5LNS - chains A and D of the 4 polymer chains in the assembly; structure by X-ray diffraction, 1.91 A resolution.

[Chain A (and D)]
Molecule: Pyridoxal 5'-phosphate synthase subunit PDX1.3
From: Arabidopsis thaliana
Notes: EC 4.3.3.6; fragment: PLP synthase subunit Pdx1.3; chain D of this document is another copy of the same molecule, construct and numbering; everything in this record applies to it too
Reference sequence: Q8L940 (PDX13_ARATH); residues 2-310 here correspond to UniProt positions 1-309 (UniProt number = residue number - 1)
Chain sequence (316 residues; each row starts with the number of its first residue):
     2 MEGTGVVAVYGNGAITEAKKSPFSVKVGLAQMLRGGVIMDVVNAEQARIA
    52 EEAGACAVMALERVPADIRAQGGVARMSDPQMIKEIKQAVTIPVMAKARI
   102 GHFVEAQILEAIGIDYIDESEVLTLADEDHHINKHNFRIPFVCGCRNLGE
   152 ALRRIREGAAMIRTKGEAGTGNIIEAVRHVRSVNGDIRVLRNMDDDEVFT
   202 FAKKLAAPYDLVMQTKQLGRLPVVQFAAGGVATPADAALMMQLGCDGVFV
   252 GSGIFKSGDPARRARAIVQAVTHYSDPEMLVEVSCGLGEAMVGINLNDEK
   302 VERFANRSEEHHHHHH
Disordered / not traced: 2-21, 297-317 (chain D: 2-21, 295-317)
Covalent attachments: ribulose-5-phosphate (5RP) linked to K98
Sequence notes: expression tag (311-317)
Ligand contacts: ribulose-5-phosphate (5RP): D41, M60, P66, D119, S121, V123, R164, E168, A169, G170, T171, A229, G230, G231, V232, F250, V251, G252, S253
Swiss-Prot annotation at these positions:
  - active site: K98 (Schiff-base intermediate with D-ribose 5-phosphate)
  - binding site (D-ribose 5-phosphate): D41, G170, G231, G252, S253
  - binding site (D-glyceraldehyde 3-phosphate): R182
  - modified residue: M2 (N-acetylmethionine)
What the authors report for this chain:
  - binding site for ribulose-5-phosphate: K98
  - catalytic residues: K98

[How chain A and chain D interact]
Residue-residue contacts - 25 pairs, chain A then chain D:
  D130(A) with T201(D), hydrogen bond (backbone-side chain)
  H131(A) with E198(D); T201(D), hydrogen bond
  N134(A) with D197(D), hydrogen bond; F200(D)
  N137(A) with D197(D)
  R154(A) with K204(D)
  R157(A) with F200(D); Y210(D); D211(D), salt bridge
  E158(A) with F200(D)
  D197(A) with N134(D), hydrogen bond; N137(D)
  E198(A) with H131(D)
  F200(A) with N134(D); R157(D); E158(D)
  T201(A) with D130(D), hydrogen bond (side chain-backbone); H131(D), hydrogen bond
  K204(A) with R154(D); A207(D)
  A207(A) with K204(D)
  Y210(A) with R157(D)
  D211(A) with R157(D), salt bridge; D211(D)
Interface residues without a listed pair, chain A (17 interface residues in all): D196, P209
Interface residues without a listed pair, chain D (17 interface residues in all): D196, P209

[Summary]
The chain A/chain D interface involves 17 residues from each chain; the contacts include 6 hydrogen bonds and
2 salt bridges. Polar pairs include R157(A)-D211(D), D130(A)-T201(D) and H131(A)-T201(D). Ribulose-5-phosphate
is covalently linked to K98(A). From the paper: the catalytic residue K98(A); a binding site for
ribulose-5-phosphate at K98(A).
Both chains are Pyridoxal 5'-phosphate synthase subunit PDX1.3 (Arabidopsis thaliana). Entry 5LNS (Crystal
structure of Arabidopsis thaliana Pdx1-R5P complex) was determined by X-ray diffraction, deposited together
with 5LNT, 5LNU, 5LNV and 5LNW.
